PDB entry 7C9V | electron microscopy, 3.30 A resolution | chains C and D of the 6 polymer chains in the assembly

# Chain C
Name: VP3
Source organism: Echovirus E30
Amino-acid sequence (238 residues; row label = number of the first residue in the row):
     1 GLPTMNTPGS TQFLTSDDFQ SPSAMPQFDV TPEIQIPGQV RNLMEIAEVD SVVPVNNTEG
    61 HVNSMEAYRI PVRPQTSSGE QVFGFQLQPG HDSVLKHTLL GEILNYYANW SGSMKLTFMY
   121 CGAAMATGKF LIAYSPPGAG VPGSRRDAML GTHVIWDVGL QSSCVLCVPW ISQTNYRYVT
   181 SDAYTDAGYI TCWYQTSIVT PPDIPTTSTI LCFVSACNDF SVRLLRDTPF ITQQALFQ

# Chain D
Name: VP4
Source organism: Echovirus E30
Reference sequence: Q33C85 (Q33C85_9ENTO); residues 2-69 here = UniProt positions 2-69
Amino-acid sequence (68 residues; row label = number of the first residue in the row):
     2 GAQVSTQKTG AHETGLNASG NSIIHYTNIN YYKDSASNSL NRQDFTQDPS KFTEPVKDVM
    62 IKTLPALN
Disordered / not traced: 14-23, 69

# How chain C and chain D interact
Pairs across the interface (31; chain C residue first):
  Asp-17(C) / Arg-43(D)
  Asp-18(C) / Ser-40(D)
  Asp-18(C) / Leu-41(D)  hydrogen bond (side chain-backbone)
  Asp-18(C) / Arg-43(D)
  Gln-20(C) / Asn-29(D)
  Gln-20(C) / Ile-30(D)
  Gln-20(C) / Asn-31(D)
  Gln-20(C) / Tyr-32(D)
  Gln-20(C) / Tyr-33(D)
  Gln-20(C) / Ser-38(D)
  Ser-21(C) / Tyr-33(D)
  Ser-21(C) / Ser-38(D)  hydrogen bond (backbone-side chain)
  Pro-22(C) / Tyr-33(D)
  Ser-23(C) / Ser-38(D)  hydrogen bond (backbone-side chain)
  Pro-26(C) / Asp-35(D)
  Gln-27(C) / Lys-34(D)
  Gln-27(C) / Asp-35(D)  hydrogen bond (backbone-side chain)
  Gln-39(C) / Lys-52(D)
  Gln-39(C) / Phe-53(D)
  Arg-41(C) / Thr-47(D)
  Arg-41(C) / Asp-49(D)  salt bridge
  Arg-41(C) / Lys-52(D)
  Glu-45(C) / Gln-48(D)
  Glu-45(C) / Asp-49(D)  hydrogen bond (side chain-backbone)
  Glu-45(C) / Pro-50(D)
  Glu-48(C) / Pro-50(D)
  Glu-48(C) / Thr-54(D)
  Val-49(C) / Phe-53(D)  hydrophobic
  Gln-161(C) / Pro-66(D)
  Gln-161(C) / Ala-67(D)  hydrogen bond (side chain-backbone)
  Gln-161(C) / Leu-68(D)
Interface residues without a listed pair, chain C (21 interface residues in all): Phe-19, Met-25, Phe-28, Gly-38, Val-40, Asn-42, Leu-160
Interface residues without a listed pair, chain D (22 interface residues in all): Asn-39

# Summary
21 residues of chain C face 22 of chain D across their interface; the contacts include 6 hydrogen bonds and 1
salt bridge. Among the polar pairs are Arg-41(C)/Asp-49(D), Asp-18(C)/Leu-41(D) and Ser-21(C)/Ser-38(D).
Chain C is VP3 and chain D is VP4, both from Echovirus E30; the structure, E30 F-particle in complex with
FcRn, was determined by electron microscopy (same publication as 7C9S, 7C9T, 7C9U, 7C9W, 7C9X, 7C9Y and 7C9Z).
